PDB entry 3IN3 | X-ray diffraction, 2.00 A resolution | chain A

Chain A:
Molecule: Beta-secretase 1
Source organism: Homo sapiens
Notes: EC 3.4.23.46
UniProt: P56817 (BACE1_HUMAN); residues 47-455 here correspond to UniProt positions 46-454 (UniProt number = residue number - 1)
Sequence (415 residues; row label = number of the first residue in the row):
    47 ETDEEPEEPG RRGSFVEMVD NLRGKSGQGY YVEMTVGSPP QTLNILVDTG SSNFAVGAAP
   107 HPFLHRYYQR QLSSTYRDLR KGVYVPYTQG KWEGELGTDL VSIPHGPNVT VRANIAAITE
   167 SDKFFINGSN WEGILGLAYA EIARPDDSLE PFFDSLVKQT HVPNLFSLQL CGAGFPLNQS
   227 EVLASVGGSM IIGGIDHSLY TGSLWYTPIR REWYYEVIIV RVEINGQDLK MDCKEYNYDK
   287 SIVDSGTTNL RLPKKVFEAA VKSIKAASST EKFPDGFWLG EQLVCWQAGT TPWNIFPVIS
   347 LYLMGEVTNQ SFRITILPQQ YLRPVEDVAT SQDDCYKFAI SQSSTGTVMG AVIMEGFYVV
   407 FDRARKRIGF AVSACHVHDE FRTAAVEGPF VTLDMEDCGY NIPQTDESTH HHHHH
Disordered / not traced: 47-59, 222-227, 372-379, 440-442, 447-461
Differences from the reference sequence: expression tag (456-461)
Disulfides: Cys217-Cys421, Cys279-Cys444, Cys331-Cys381
Small-molecule neighbours: 472 ((5S)-2-amino-3-methyl-5-pyridin-4-yl-5-(3-pyridin-3-ylphenyl)-3,5-dihydro-4H-imidazol-4-one): Gly73, Gln74, Gly75, Leu92, Asp94, Gly96, Ser97, Tyr133, Gln135, Trp138, Phe170, Ile172, Trp177, Ile180, Asp290, Gly292, Thr293, Thr294

Overview:
Chain A binds compound 472.
Chain A is Beta-secretase 1 (Homo sapiens); the structure, Bace1 with Compound 30, was determined by X-ray
diffraction, deposited together with 3IN4.
